Entry 5OXV (X-ray diffraction, 6.72 A resolution (low resolution: residue-level contacts below are approximate; hydrogen-bond / salt-bridge calls are withheld)); this record covers chains J and E of the 18 polymer chains in the assembly.

Chain J:
Molecule: DNA STRAND 1 (601-based sequence model)
Organism: synthetic construct
Sequence (312 nucleotides; numbered -312 to -1; the number before each row is that of its first residue; numbers below 1 keep their minus sign (DC-312 is residue -312)):
  -312 CTGCGCAGGATGTATATATCTGACACGTGCCTGGAGACTAGGGAGTAATC
  -262 CCCTTGGCGGTTAAAACGCGGGGGACAGCGCGTACGTGCGTTTAAGCGGT
  -212 GCTAGAGCTGTCTACGACCAATTGAGCGGCCTCGGCACCGGGATTCTCCA
  -162 GGAGTACTGCACAGGATGTATATATCTGACACGTGCCTGGAGACTAGGGA
  -112 GTAATCCCCTTGGCGGTTAAAACGCGGGGGACAGCGCGTACGTGCGTTTA
   -62 AGCGGTGCTAGAGCTGTCTACGACCAATTGAGCGGCCTCGGCACCGGGAT
   -12 TCTCCAGGGAGT
Disordered / not traced: -2 to -1

Chain E:
Name: Histone H3.2
Organism: Xenopus laevis
UniProt: P84233 (H32_XENLA); residues 1-135 here correspond to UniProt positions 2-136 (UniProt number = residue number + 1)
Sequence (135 residues; numbered 1 to 135; the number before each row is that of its first residue):
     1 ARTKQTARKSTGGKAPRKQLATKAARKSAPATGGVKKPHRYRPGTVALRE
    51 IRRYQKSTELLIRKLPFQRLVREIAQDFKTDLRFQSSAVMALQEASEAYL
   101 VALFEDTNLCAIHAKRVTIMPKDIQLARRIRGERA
Disordered / not traced: 1-38
Differences from the reference sequence: conflict Ala102 (Gly103 in P84233)
Swiss-Prot annotation at these positions:
  - modified residue: Arg2 (Asymmetric dimethylarginine), Thr3 (Phosphothreonine), Lys4 (Allysine), Gln5 (5-glutamyl dopamine), Thr6 (Phosphothreonine), Arg8 (Citrulline), Lys9 (N6,N6,N6-trimethyllysine), Ser10 (ADP-ribosylserine), Thr11 (Phosphothreonine), Lys14 (N6-(2-hydroxyisobutyryl)lysine), Arg17 (Asymmetric dimethylarginine), Lys18 (N6-(2-hydroxyisobutyryl)lysine), Lys23 (N6-(2-hydroxyisobutyryl)lysine), Arg26 (Citrulline), Lys27 (N6,N6,N6-trimethyllysine), Ser28 (ADP-ribosylserine), Lys36 (N6,N6,N6-trimethyllysine), Lys37 (N6-methyllysine), Tyr41 (Phosphotyrosine), Lys56 (N6,N6,N6-trimethyllysine) and 8 more in UniProt
  - lipidation: Cys110 (S-palmitoyl cysteine)

Chain J / chain E interface:
Contacting residue pairs - 25 pairs, chain J then chain E:
  DT-103(J) - Arg83(E)
  DT-103(J) - Phe84(E)
  DT-103(J) - Gln85(E)
  DT-103(J) - Ser86(E)
  DT-102(J) - Arg72(E)
  DT-102(J) - Arg83(E)
  DT-102(J) - Phe84(E)
  DA-93(J) - Arg63(E)
  DA-92(J) - Arg63(E)
  DG-87(J) - Arg40(E)
  DG-85(J) - Pro43(E)
  DG-84(J) - Arg42(E)
  DG-83(J) - Thr118(E)
  DA-82(J) - Arg116(E)
  DA-82(J) - Val117(E)
  DA-82(J) - Thr118(E)
  DA-82(J) - Met120(E)
  DC-81(J) - Arg116(E)
  DC-81(J) - Met120(E)
  DT-10(J) - Tyr41(E)
  DT-10(J) - Thr45(E)
  DC-9(J) - Arg40(E)
  DC-9(J) - Tyr41(E)
  DC-9(J) - Arg42(E)
  DC-9(J) - Thr45(E)
Other interface residues (no listed pair), chain J (13 interface residues in all): DC-8
Other interface residues (no listed pair), chain E (18 interface residues in all): His39, Leu82, Lys115

Overview:
13 residues of chain J and 18 residues of chain E are in contact.
Here chain J is DNA STRAND 1 (601-based sequence model) (synthetic construct) and chain E is Histone H3.2
(Xenopus laevis). Entry 5OXV (Structure of the 4_601_157 tetranucleosome (C2 form)) was determined by X-ray
diffraction together with 5OY7 from the same study.
